PDB entry 1NFO | X-ray diffraction, 2.00 A resolution | chain A

[Chain A]
Name: Apolipoprotein E2
Organism: Homo sapiens
Notes: fragment: 22kd receptor binding domain
Reference sequence: P02649 (APOE_HUMAN); residues 1-191 here correspond to UniProt positions 19-209 (UniProt number = residue number + 18)
Amino-acid sequence (191 residues; row label = number of the first residue in the row):
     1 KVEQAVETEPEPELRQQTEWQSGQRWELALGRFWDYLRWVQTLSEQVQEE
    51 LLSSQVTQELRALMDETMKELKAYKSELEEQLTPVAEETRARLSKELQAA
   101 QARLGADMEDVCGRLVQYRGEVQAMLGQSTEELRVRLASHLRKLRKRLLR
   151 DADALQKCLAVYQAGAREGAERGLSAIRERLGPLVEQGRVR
Disordered / not traced: 1-22, 82-91, 164-191
Sequence notes: engineered mutation Ala-154 (Asp172 in P02649); conflict Cys-158 (Arg176 in P02649)
UniProt features mapped onto this chain:
  - region: His-140 to Arg-150 (LDL and other lipoprotein receptors binding)
  - binding site (heparin): Leu-144 to Arg-147
  - modified residue: Met-125 (Methionine sulfoxide), Ser-129 (Phosphoserine)
  - glycosylation: Thr-8 (O-linked (GalNAc...) threonine), Thr-18 (O-linked (GalNAc...) threonine), Lys-75 (N-linked (Glc) (glycation) lysine)

[Summary]
Curated annotation (UniProt) lists 4 heparin-binding residues.
Chain A is Apolipoprotein E2 (Homo sapiens); the structure, Apolipoprotein E2 (APOE2, D154A mutation), was
determined by X-ray diffraction, deposited together with 1NFN.
